PDB entry 8JD3 | electron microscopy, 3.30 A resolution | chains A and B of the 5 polymer chains in the assembly

== Chain A ==
Molecule: Guanine nucleotide-binding protein G(i) subunit alpha-1
Organism: Homo sapiens
Reference sequence: P63096 (GNAI1_HUMAN); residue numbers follow UniProt; this construct covers 1-354
Sequence (354 residues; row label = number of the first residue in the row):
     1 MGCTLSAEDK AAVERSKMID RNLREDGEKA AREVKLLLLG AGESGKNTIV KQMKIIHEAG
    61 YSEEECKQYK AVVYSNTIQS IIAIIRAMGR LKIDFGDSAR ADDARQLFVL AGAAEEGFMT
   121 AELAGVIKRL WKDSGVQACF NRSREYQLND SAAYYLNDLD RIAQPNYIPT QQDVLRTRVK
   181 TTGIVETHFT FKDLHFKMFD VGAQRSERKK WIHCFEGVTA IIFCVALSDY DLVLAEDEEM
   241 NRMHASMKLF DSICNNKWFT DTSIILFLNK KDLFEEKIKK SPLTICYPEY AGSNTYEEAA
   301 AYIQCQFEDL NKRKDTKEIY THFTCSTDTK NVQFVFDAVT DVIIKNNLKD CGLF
Not modelled in the structure: 1-7, 54-181
Sequence notes: conflict Asn47 (Ser in P63096), Ala203 (Gly in P63096), Ala245 (Glu in P63096), Ser326 (Ala in P63096)
Swiss-Prot annotation at these positions:
  - region: Lys35 to Lys46, Thr48 (G1 motif), Asp173 to Thr181 (G2 motif), Phe196 to Gly202, Gln204, Arg205 (G3 motif), Ile265 to Asp272 (G4 motif), Thr324, Cys325, Thr327 to Thr329 (G5 motif)
  - binding site (GTP): Glu43 to Lys46, Thr48, Ser151, Leu175 to Thr181, Asp200 to Gly202, Gln204, Asn269 to Asp272
  - binding site (Mg(2+)): Thr181
  - modified residue: Arg178 (ADP-ribosylarginine), Gln204 (Deamidated glutamine), Cys351 (ADP-ribosylcysteine)
  - lipidation: Gly2 (N-myristoyl glycine), Cys3 (S-palmitoyl cysteine)
  - natural variant: Gly40 (G40C: In NEDHISB; G40R: In NEDHISB), Gly45 (G45D: In NEDHISB), Thr48 (T48I: In NEDHISB; T48K: In NEDHISB), Gln52 (Q52P: In NEDHISB), Ser75 (deletion: In NEDHISB; uncertain significance), Gln172 (deletion: In NEDHISB), Asp173 (D173V: In NEDHISB), Glu186 to Phe189 (deletion: In NEDHISB; uncertain significance), Cys224 (C224Y: In NEDHISB), Lys270 (K270N: In NEDHISB; K270R: In NEDHISB), Asp272 (D272G: In NEDHISB), Val332 (V332E: In NEDHISB; uncertain significance)
  - mutagenesis: Gly42 (G42R: Abolishes switch to an activated conformation and dissociation from beta and gamma subunits upon GTP binding. Abolishes interaction with RGS family members), Glu116 (E116L: Enhances interaction (inactive GDP-bound) with RGS14), Gln147 (Q147L: Enhances interaction (inactive GDP-bound) with RGS14)

== Chain B ==
Molecule: Guanine nucleotide-binding protein G(I)/G(S)/G(T) subunit beta-1
Organism: Homo sapiens
Reference sequence: P62873 (GBB1_HUMAN); numbering as in UniProt (aligned over 2-340)
Sequence (351 residues; each row starts with the number of its first residue; numbers below 1 keep their minus sign (Met-10 is residue -10)):
   -10 MHHHHHHGSL LQSELDQLRQ EAEQLKNQIR DARKACADAT LSQITNNIDP VGRIQMRTRR
    50 TLRGHLAKIY AMHWGTDSRL LVSASQDGKL IIWDSYTTNK VHAIPLRSSW VMTCAYAPSG
   110 NYVACGGLDN ICSIYNLKTR EGNVRVSREL AGHTGYLSCC RFLDDNQIVT SSGDTTCALW
   170 DIETGQQTTT FTGHTGDVMS LSLAPDTRLF VSGACDASAK LWDVREGMCR QTFTGHESDI
   230 NAICFFPNGN AFATGSDDAT CRLFDLRADQ ELMTYSHDNI ICGITSVSFS KSGRLLLAGY
   290 DDFNCNVWDA LKADRAGVLA GHDNRVSCLG VTDDGMAVAT GSWDSFLKIW N
Not modelled in the structure: -10 to 3, 340
Sequence notes: initiating methionine (-10); expression tag (-9 to 1)
Swiss-Prot annotation at these positions:
  - modified residue: Ser2 (N-acetylserine), His266 (Phosphohistidine)
  - natural variant: Leu30 (L30F: In MRD42; uncertain significance), Arg52 (R52G: In MRD42), Gly64 (G64V: In MRD42), Asp76 (D76E: In MRD42; D76G: In MRD42), Gly77 (G77S: In MRD42), Lys78 (K78R: In MRD42), Ile80 (I80N: In MRD42; I80T: In MRD42), His91 (H91R: In MRD42; uncertain significance), Ala92 (A92T: In MRD42), Pro94 (P94S: In MRD42), Leu95 (L95P: In MRD42), Arg96 (R96L: In MRD42), 5 further natural variant entries in UniProt

== How chain A and chain B interact ==
Contacting residue pairs (22; chain A residue first):
  Ser16(A) with Asn88(B)
  Ile19(A) with Lys89(B)
  Thr182(A) with Asn119(B), hydrogen bond (backbone-side chain)
  Gly183(A) with Asn119(B)
  Ile184(A) with Trp99(B), hydrophobic
  Phe199(A) with Trp99(B), hydrophobic
  Gln204(A) with Thr143(B); Gly144(B); Tyr145(B), hydrogen bond (side chain-backbone)
  Ser206(A) with Tyr145(B); Gly162(B), hydrogen bond (side chain-backbone)
  Lys210(A) with Tyr145(B)
  His213(A) with Tyr59(B), hydrogen bond (backbone-side chain); Trp332(B)
  Cys214(A) with Tyr59(B); Trp99(B), hydrogen bond (backbone-side chain); Met101(B), hydrophobic
  Phe215(A) with Trp99(B), hydrophobic; Leu117(B), hydrophobic
  Glu216(A) with Lys57(B), hydrogen bond (backbone-side chain); Trp332(B)
  Trp258(A) with Arg314(B)
Also at the interface, not in a pair above, chain A (15 interface residues in all): Ala203
Also at the interface, not in a pair above, chain B (17 interface residues in all): Ser98, Asp118, Asp186

== Overview ==
The interface between chain A and chain B involves 15 residues on one side and 17 on the other; the contacts
include 6 hydrogen bonds. Polar contacts include Thr182(A)-Asn119(B), Gln204(A)-Tyr145(B) and
Ser206(A)-Gly162(B).
Chain A is Guanine nucleotide-binding protein G(i) subunit alpha-1 and chain B is Guanine nucleotide-binding
protein G(I)/G(S)/G(T) subunit beta-1, both from Homo sapiens; the structure, Cryo-EM structure of Gi1-bound
mGlu2-mGlu3 heterodimer, was determined by electron microscopy (same publication as 8JCU, 8JCV, 8JCW, 8JCX,
8JCY, 8JCZ and 6 further entries).
